Entry 3MIY (X-ray diffraction, 1.67 A resolution); this record covers chain A.

# Chain A
Molecule: Tyrosine-protein kinase ITK/TSK
From: Homo sapiens
Notes: EC 2.7.10.2
UniProt: Q08881 (ITK_HUMAN); numbering as in UniProt (aligned over 357-620)
Amino-acid sequence (266 residues; each row starts with the number of its first residue):
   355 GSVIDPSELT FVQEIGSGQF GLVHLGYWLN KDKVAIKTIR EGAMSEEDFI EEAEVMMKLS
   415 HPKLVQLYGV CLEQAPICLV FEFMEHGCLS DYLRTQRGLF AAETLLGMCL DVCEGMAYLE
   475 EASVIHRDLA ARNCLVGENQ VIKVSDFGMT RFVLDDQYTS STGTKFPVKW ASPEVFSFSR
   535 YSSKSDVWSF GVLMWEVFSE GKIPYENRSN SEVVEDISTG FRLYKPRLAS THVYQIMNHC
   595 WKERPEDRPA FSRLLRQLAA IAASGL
Not modelled in the structure: 373-374, 394-398, 502-520, 620
Construct notes: expression tag (355-356); engineered mutation S477 (Cys in Q08881), A614 (Glu in Q08881), A617 (Glu in Q08881)
Curated features (UniProtKB/Swiss-Prot):
  - active site: D482 (Proton acceptor)
  - binding site (ATP): I369 to V377, K391
  - modified residue: Y512 (Phosphotyrosine), S565 (Phosphoserine)
  - natural variant: R451 (R451Q: In a gastric adenocarcinoma sample)
Ligand contacts: sunitinib (B49; N-[2-(diethylamino)ethyl]-5-[(Z)-(5-fluoro-2-oxo-1,2-dihydro-3H-indol-3-ylidene)methyl]-2,4-dimethyl-1H-pyrrole-3-carbo xamide): I369, V377, A389, K391, V419, F435, E436, F437, M438, E439, H440, G441, C442, L489, S499, D500

# Summary
Chain A binds sunitinib. UniProt lists active-site residue D482 and 10 ATP-binding residues.
Chain A is Tyrosine-protein kinase ITK/TSK (Homo sapiens); the structure, X-ray crystal structure of ITK
complexed with sunitinib, was determined by X-ray diffraction, deposited together with 3MJ1 and 3MJ2.
